Entry 7QL5 (electron microscopy, 2.50 A resolution); this record covers chains B and C of the 5 polymer chains in the assembly.

[Chain B]
Protein: Acetylcholine receptor subunit beta
Organism: Tetronarce californica
UniProtKB: P02712 (ACHB_TETCF); residues 1-469 here correspond to UniProt positions 25-493 (UniProt number = residue number + 24)
Amino-acid sequence (469 residues; each row starts with the number of its first residue):
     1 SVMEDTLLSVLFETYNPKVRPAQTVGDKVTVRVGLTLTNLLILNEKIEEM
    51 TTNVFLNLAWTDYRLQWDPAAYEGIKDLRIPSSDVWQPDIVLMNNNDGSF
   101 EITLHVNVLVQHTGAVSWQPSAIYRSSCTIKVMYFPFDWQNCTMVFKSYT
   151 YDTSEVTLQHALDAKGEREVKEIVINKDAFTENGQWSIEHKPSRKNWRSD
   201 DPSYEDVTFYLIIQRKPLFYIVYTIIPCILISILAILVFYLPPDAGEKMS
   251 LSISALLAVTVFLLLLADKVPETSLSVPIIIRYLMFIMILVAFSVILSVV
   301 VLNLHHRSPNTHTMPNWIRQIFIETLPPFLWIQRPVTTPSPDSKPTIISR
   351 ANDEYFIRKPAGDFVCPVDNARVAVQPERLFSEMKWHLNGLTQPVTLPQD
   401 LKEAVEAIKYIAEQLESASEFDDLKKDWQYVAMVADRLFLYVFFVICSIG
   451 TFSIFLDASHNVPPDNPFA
Not modelled in the structure: 335-404
Swiss-Prot annotation at these positions:
  - modified residue: Tyr-355 (Phosphotyrosine)
  - glycosylation: Asn-141 (N-linked (GlcNAc...) asparagine)
Disulfides: Cys-128/Cys-142
Covalently attached groups: glycan linked to Asn-141

[Chain C]
Protein: Acetylcholine receptor subunit delta
Organism: Tetronarce californica
UniProtKB: P02718 (ACHD_TETCF); residues 1-501 here correspond to UniProt positions 22-522 (UniProt number = residue number + 21)
Amino-acid sequence (501 residues; each row starts with the number of its first residue):
     1 VNEEERLINDLLIVNKYNKHVRPVKHNNEVVNIALSLTLSNLISLKETDE
    51 TLTSNVWMDHAWYDHRLTWNASEYSDISILRLPPELVWIPDIVLQNNNDG
   101 QYHVAYFCNVLVRPNGYVTWLPPAIFRSSCPINVLYFPFDWQNCSLKFTA
   151 LNYDANEITMDLMTDTIDGKDYPIEWIIIDPEAFTENGEWEIIHKPAKKN
   201 IYPDKFPNGTNYQDVTFYLIIRRKPLFYVINFITPCVLISFLASLAFYLP
   251 AESGEKMSTAISVLLAQAVFLLLTSQRLPETALAVPLIGKYLMFIMSLVT
   301 GVIVNCGIVLNFHFRTPSTHVLSTRVKQIFLEKLPRILHMSRADESEQPD
   351 WQNDLKLRRSSSVGYISKAQEYFNIKSRSELMFEKQSERHGLVPRVTPRI
   401 GFGNNNENIAASDQLHDEIKSGIDSTNYIVKQIKEKNAYDEEVGNWNLVG
   451 QTIDRLSMFIITPVMVLGTIFIFVMGNFNHPPAKPFEGDPFDYSSDHPRC
   501 A
Not modelled in the structure: 341-418
Swiss-Prot annotation at these positions:
  - modified residue: Tyr-372 (Phosphotyrosine)
  - glycosylation (N-linked (GlcNAc...) asparagine): Asn-70, Asn-143, Asn-208
Disulfides: Cys-130/Cys-144
Covalently attached groups: N-acetylglucosamine (NAG) linked to Asn-70, Asn-143, Asn-208
Small-molecule neighbours: (S)-3-(1-methylpyrrolidin-2-yl)pyridine (NCT): Trp-57, Leu-111, Leu-121
From the paper describing this entry:
  - post-translational modification sites: Asn-70, Asn-143, Asn-208

[Chain B / chain C interface]
Residue-residue contacts (100):
  Val-2(B) / Val-21(C)  hydrophobic
  Val-2(B) / Val-24(C)
  Val-2(B) / Lys-25(C)
  Asp-5(B) / Asn-18(C)  hydrogen bond
  Leu-8(B) / Val-21(C)  hydrophobic
  Asn-39(B) / Ser-129(C)
  Leu-41(B) / Asn-98(C)
  Asn-53(B) / Gln-95(C)  hydrogen bond (side chain-backbone)
  Asn-53(B) / Tyr-102(C)  hydrogen bond
  Phe-55(B) / Gln-95(C)
  Phe-55(B) / Leu-151(C)  hydrophobic
  Glu-73(B) / His-26(C)  salt bridge
  Glu-73(B) / Asn-27(C)
  Ile-75(B) / Asn-27(C)
  Arg-79(B) / Asn-152(C)
  Arg-79(B) / Tyr-153(C)
  Arg-79(B) / Asp-154(C)  salt bridge
  Arg-79(B) / Glu-157(C)  salt bridge
  Arg-79(B) / Thr-210(C)
  Pro-81(B) / His-20(C)
  Thr-103(B) / Gly-100(C)
  Thr-103(B) / Tyr-102(C)
  Leu-104(B) / Tyr-102(C)  hydrophobic
  Leu-104(B) / His-103(C)
  Leu-104(B) / Leu-151(C)  hydrophobic
  Val-106(B) / Leu-151(C)  hydrophobic
  Val-106(B) / Asn-152(C)
  Asn-107(B) / Asn-152(C)  hydrogen bond (backbone-side chain)
  Ser-121(B) / Tyr-102(C)  hydrogen bond
  Ala-122(B) / Tyr-102(C)
  Ile-123(B) / Asn-97(C)
  Ile-123(B) / Asn-98(C)
  Ile-123(B) / Asp-99(C)
  Ile-123(B) / Gly-100(C)
  Ile-123(B) / Tyr-102(C)
  Asn-176(B) / Lys-205(C)  hydrogen bond
  Lys-177(B) / Lys-205(C)
  Asp-178(B) / Lys-147(C)  hydrogen bond (backbone-side chain)
  Asp-178(B) / Tyr-202(C)
  Asp-178(B) / Asp-204(C)
  Asp-178(B) / Lys-205(C)  salt bridge
  Ala-179(B) / Gln-95(C)
  Ala-179(B) / Lys-147(C)
  Gly-184(B) / Thr-281(C)
  Gly-184(B) / Ala-282(C)  hydrogen bond (backbone-backbone)
  Gly-184(B) / Leu-283(C)
  Gln-185(B) / Glu-280(C)
  Lys-216(B) / Ala-282(C)
  Leu-218(B) / Ala-282(C)  hydrophobic
  Leu-218(B) / Val-285(C)  hydrophobic
  Phe-219(B) / Ser-275(C)
  Phe-219(B) / Glu-280(C)
  Tyr-220(B) / Glu-280(C)  hydrogen bond
  Val-222(B) / Met-293(C)
  Tyr-223(B) / Leu-271(C)  hydrophobic
  Tyr-223(B) / Thr-274(C)
  Tyr-223(B) / Ser-275(C)
  Tyr-223(B) / Pro-286(C)
  Pro-227(B) / Leu-271(C)  hydrophobic
  Leu-230(B) / Thr-300(C)
  Leu-234(B) / Leu-264(C)  hydrophobic
  Leu-234(B) / Thr-300(C)
  Leu-234(B) / Ile-303(C)  hydrophobic
  Leu-237(B) / Ile-303(C)
  Leu-237(B) / Val-304(C)  hydrophobic
  Tyr-240(B) / Ile-308(C)  hydrophobic
  Tyr-240(B) / Asn-311(C)  hydrogen bond (backbone-side chain)
  Tyr-240(B) / Arg-315(C)
  Leu-241(B) / Gly-307(C)
  Leu-241(B) / Leu-310(C)  hydrophobic
  Pro-242(B) / Leu-310(C)
  Pro-242(B) / Asn-311(C)
  Pro-242(B) / Phe-314(C)  hydrophobic
  Asp-244(B) / Phe-314(C)
  Ala-245(B) / Phe-314(C)  hydrophobic
  Glu-247(B) / Gly-254(C)
  Glu-247(B) / Glu-255(C)  hydrogen bond (side chain-backbone)
  Glu-247(B) / Lys-256(C)  hydrogen bond (side chain-backbone)
  Glu-247(B) / Met-257(C)  hydrogen bond (side chain-backbone)
  Glu-247(B) / Ser-258(C)  hydrogen bond
  Leu-251(B) / Met-257(C)  hydrophobic
  Leu-251(B) / Ile-261(C)  hydrophobic
  Ser-254(B) / Ile-261(C)
  Ala-258(B) / Leu-265(C)  hydrophobic
  Phe-262(B) / Leu-272(C)  hydrophobic
  Leu-265(B) / Leu-272(C)  hydrophobic
  Lys-269(B) / Glu-280(C)
  Arg-334(B) / Ser-318(C)
  Ile-408(B) / Ser-425(C)  hydrogen bond (backbone-side chain)
  Ile-408(B) / Thr-426(C)
  Lys-409(B) / Ser-425(C)
  Ile-411(B) / Ile-429(C)  hydrophobic
  Ala-412(B) / Ser-425(C)
  Ala-412(B) / Ile-429(C)  hydrophobic
  Leu-415(B) / Ile-429(C)  hydrophobic
  Glu-416(B) / Tyr-428(C)  hydrogen bond
  Ser-419(B) / Gln-432(C)
  Lys-426(B) / Ser-318(C)
  Lys-426(B) / Tyr-439(C)
  Met-433(B) / Thr-319(C)
Other interface residues (no listed pair), chain B (65 interface residues in all): Glu-4, Gly-74, Asp-77, Ile-226, Ile-231, Ile-233, Gly-246, Ser-250, Tyr-430
Other interface residues (no listed pair), chain C (75 interface residues in all): Arg-22, Val-93, Asn-208, Asn-211, Ala-268, Leu-278, Pro-279, Ala-284, Gly-289, Met-296, Ser-297, His-320, Val-321, Gly-422

[Summary]
65 residues of chain B and 75 residues of chain C are in contact, with 16 hydrogen bonds and 4 salt bridges.
Polar contacts include Glu-73(B)/His-26(C), Arg-79(B)/Asp-154(C) and Arg-79(B)/Glu-157(C). Bound to chain C:
(S)-3-(1-methylpyrrolidin-2-yl)pyridine. Covalently linked N-acetylglucosamine: at Asn-70(C), Asn-143(C) and
Asn-208(C). From the paper: modification sites Asn-70(C), Asn-143(C) and Asn-208(C).
Here chain B is Acetylcholine receptor subunit beta and chain C is Acetylcholine receptor subunit delta, both
from Tetronarce californica. Entry 7QL5 (Torpedo muscle-type nicotinic acetylcholine receptor - nicotine-bound
conformation) was determined by electron microscopy (same publication as 7QKO and 7QL6).
